8WM7 - chains C and E of the 7 polymer chains in the assembly; structure by electron microscopy, 3.53 A resolution.

Chain C:
Name: Nitrate transport ATP-binding protein
Organism: Nostoc sp
Notes: EC 7.3.2.4
UniProtKB: Q8YZ76 (Q8YZ76_NOSS1); residues 1-657 here = UniProt positions 1-657
Chain sequence (682 residues; each row starts with the number of its first residue):
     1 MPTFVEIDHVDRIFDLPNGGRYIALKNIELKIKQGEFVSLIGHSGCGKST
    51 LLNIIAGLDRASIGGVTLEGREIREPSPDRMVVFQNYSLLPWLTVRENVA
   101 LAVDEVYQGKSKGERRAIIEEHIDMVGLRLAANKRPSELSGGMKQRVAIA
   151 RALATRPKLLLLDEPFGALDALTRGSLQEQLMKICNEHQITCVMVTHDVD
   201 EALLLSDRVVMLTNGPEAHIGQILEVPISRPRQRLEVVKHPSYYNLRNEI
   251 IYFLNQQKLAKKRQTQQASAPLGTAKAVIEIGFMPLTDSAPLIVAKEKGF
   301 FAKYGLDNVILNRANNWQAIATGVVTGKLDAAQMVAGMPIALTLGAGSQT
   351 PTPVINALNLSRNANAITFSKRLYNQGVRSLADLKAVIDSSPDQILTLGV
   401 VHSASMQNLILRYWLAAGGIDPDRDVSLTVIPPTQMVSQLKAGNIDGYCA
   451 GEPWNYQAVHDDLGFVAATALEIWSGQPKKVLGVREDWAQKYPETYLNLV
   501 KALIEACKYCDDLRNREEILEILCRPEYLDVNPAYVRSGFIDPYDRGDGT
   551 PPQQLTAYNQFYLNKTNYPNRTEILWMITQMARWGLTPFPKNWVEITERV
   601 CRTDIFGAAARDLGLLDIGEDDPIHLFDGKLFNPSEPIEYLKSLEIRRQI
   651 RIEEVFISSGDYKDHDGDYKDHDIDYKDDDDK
Unresolved in the structure: 1-2, 661-682
Differences from the reference sequence: expression tag (658-682)
Small-molecule neighbours: ADP (adenosine-5'-diphosphate): Phe14, Asp15, Leu16, Tyr22, Ser44, Gly45, Cys46, Gly47, Lys48, Ser49, Thr50

Chain E:
Name: Nitrogen regulatory protein P-II
Organism: Nostoc sp
UniProtKB: Q9L422 (Q9L422_NOSS1); residues 1-112 here = UniProt positions 1-112
Chain sequence (118 residues; row label = number of the first residue in the row):
     1 MKKVEAIIRPFKLDEVKIALVNAGIVGMTVSEVRGFGRQKGQTERYRGSE
    51 YTVEFLQKLKVEIVVEDNQVDMVVDKIIAAARTGEIGDGKIFISPVEQVI
   101 RIRTGEKNTEAVHHHHHH
Unresolved in the structure: 42-52, 113-118
Differences from the reference sequence: expression tag (113-118)
Small-molecule neighbours:
  - ADP (adenosine-5'-diphosphate), molecule 1: Ile7, Gly35, Phe36, Gly37, Arg38, Gln39, Lys58, Ile86, Gly87, Asp88, Gly89, Lys90, Phe92
  - ADP, molecule 2: Gly27, Met28, Thr29, Glu62, Ile63, Val64, Arg101, Arg103, Val112

Chain C / chain E interface:
Contacting residue pairs (24; chain C residue first):
  Asp8(C) - Arg38(E)  salt bridge
  Arg60(C) - Glu85(E)  salt bridge
  Ala61(C) - Glu85(E)
  Ser62(C) - Glu85(E)
  Ile63(C) - Gly84(E)
  Gly64(C) - Gly84(E)  hydrogen bond (backbone-backbone)
  Gly64(C) - Glu85(E)
  Gly70(C) - Arg38(E)
  Arg71(C) - Phe36(E)
  Arg71(C) - Gly37(E)  hydrogen bond (side chain-backbone)
  Arg71(C) - Gln39(E)  hydrogen bond (side chain-backbone)
  Arg71(C) - Lys40(E)
  Glu72(C) - Arg38(E)  hydrogen bond (backbone-backbone)
  Glu72(C) - Lys40(E)  hydrogen bond (backbone-side chain)
  Glu72(C) - Ile86(E)
  Arg74(C) - Gln39(E)
  Arg74(C) - Lys40(E)
  Arg514(C) - Asn22(E)
  Tyr562(C) - Asp75(E)
  Leu563(C) - Asp71(E)
  Leu563(C) - Met72(E)  hydrophobic
  Leu563(C) - Asp75(E)
  Leu616(C) - Arg82(E)
  Ile618(C) - Arg82(E)
Interface residues without a listed pair, chain C (21 interface residues in all): Gly65, Thr67, Asp512, Gln554, Thr556, Ala557
Interface residues without a listed pair, chain E (18 interface residues in all): Ala23, Gly41, Asp67, Asn68, Ile78

Overview:
21 residues of chain C and 18 residues of chain E are in contact, with 5 hydrogen bonds and 2 salt bridges.
Polar pairs include Asp8(C)-Arg38(E), Arg60(C)-Glu85(E) and Arg71(C)-Gly37(E). Chain C binds ADP. Bound to
chain E: ADP.
Chain C is Nitrate transport ATP-binding protein and chain E is Nitrogen regulatory protein P-II, both from
Nostoc sp; the structure, Cryo-EM structure of cyanobacterial nitrate/nitrite transporter NrtBCD in complex
with signalling protein PII, was determined by electron microscopy, deposited together with 8W9M and 8WM8.
